5CWW - chains A and B of the 3 polymer chains in the assembly; structure by X-ray diffraction, 2.20 A resolution.

== Chain A ==
Name: Nucleoporin NUP145N
Source organism: Chaetomium thermophilum (strain DSM 1495 / CBS 144.50 / IMI 039719)
Notes: EC 3.4.21.-
UniProtKB: G0SAK3 (NU145_CHATD); residues 858-993 here = UniProt positions 858-993
Amino-acid sequence (140 residues; each row starts with the number of its first residue):
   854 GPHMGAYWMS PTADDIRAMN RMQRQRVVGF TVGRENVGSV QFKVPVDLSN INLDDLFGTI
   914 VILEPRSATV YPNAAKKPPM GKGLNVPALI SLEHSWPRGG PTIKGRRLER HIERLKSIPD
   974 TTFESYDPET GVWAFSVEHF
Construct notes: expression tag (854-857)

== Chain B ==
Name: Nucleoporin NUP82
Source organism: Chaetomium thermophilum (strain DSM 1495 / CBS 144.50 / IMI 039719)
UniProtKB: G0S4F3 (NUP82_CHATD); numbering as in UniProt (aligned over 1-595)
Amino-acid sequence (595 residues; each row starts with the number of its first residue):
     1 MPKIKSFAPA WLNEPAPGHK LFAPAADDGT ATVPLAYGKK IKPGPRRTIA RRGTEIFVAC
    61 GKQIRWGDLA QLKESWESRP SRSSVGPTST KKDSSDFDDG AATAGYRIIK TPVADDIRQL
   121 VMSPNQDFLA VLTSHTVHIC ILPDSSHLHI QDTTPFKPKF WTLGPTTHVT SRSAVVSAVW
   181 HPLGVNGHAL VTVTEDAIVR VWELSTADRW TFDAPTLAID LKKLADATYL DQDFGVSTSA
   241 TNKGFSPDAF DMEVAAACFP TRDSGGWAPM TLWLAMTSGD VYALCPLLPQ RWTPPPTLIP
   301 SLSASIVAKV AAAEDNPEST PEERLVAQQQ LEWMSEIDNQ EPKLVEEATG EATIEVYTRP
   361 SRPGLVPKLQ GPFDFDLNPE DEQDDEVELK DIYVIGEKPR VADLMRGEEE ELEMMKEDQH
   421 NGLSLNIICL LSTSGQVKIC LDIDGVEAQW LPPRSKNKRL FAPPPEPPSL LTFQTFDTLK
   481 PAEVTPDGWP MFSEDATSPY SFYVTHPAGI TYISLTPWVF RLESELQSDS EAGTEFRIDL
   541 LAKGQGSERD RIFTQTRTQS PLAAATSIDD PDLGYFILSA TQTDPIALFF ETPER
Disordered / not traced: 1-2, 25-41, 82-97, 401-420, 594-595

== Interface between chain A and chain B ==
Contacting residue pairs - 55 pairs, chain A then chain B:
  G854(A) - D226(B)
  G854(A) - A227(B)
  G854(A) - T228(B)  hydrogen bond (backbone-side chain)
  P855(A) - D226(B)
  P918(A) - D226(B)
  R919(A) - D226(B)
  R919(A) - F245(B)
  R919(A) - S246(B)  hydrogen bond (backbone-side chain)
  R919(A) - P247(B)
  R919(A) - D248(B)  salt bridge
  S920(A) - F245(B)
  A921(A) - G244(B)
  A921(A) - F245(B)  hydrogen bond (backbone-backbone)
  T922(A) - N242(B)
  T922(A) - G244(B)
  V923(A) - N242(B)  hydrogen bond (backbone-side chain)
  Y924(A) - N242(B)  hydrogen bond (backbone-side chain)
  P925(A) - S239(B)
  P925(A) - A240(B)
  P925(A) - T241(B)  hydrogen bond (backbone-backbone)
  P925(A) - N242(B)  hydrogen bond (backbone-backbone)
  N926(A) - S239(B)
  N926(A) - T241(B)
  A927(A) - T241(B)  hydrogen bond (backbone-side chain)
  A927(A) - N242(B)
  K930(A) - N242(B)
  L945(A) - F245(B)
  S948(A) - P247(B)
  P950(A) - D251(B)
  R951(A) - A225(B)
  R951(A) - D226(B)  salt bridge
  R951(A) - D248(B)  salt bridge
  R951(A) - D251(B)  hydrogen bond (backbone-side chain)
  R951(A) - M252(B)
  R951(A) - D280(B)
  R951(A) - Y282(B)
  R951(A) - P372(B)
  R959(A) - D384(B)  salt bridge
  R963(A) - E382(B)  hydrogen bond (side chain-backbone)
  R963(A) - D384(B)  salt bridge
  R963(A) - V387(B)
  H964(A) - F250(B)
  R967(A) - F250(B)
  R967(A) - S278(B)  hydrogen bond (side chain-backbone)
  L968(A) - F250(B)  hydrophobic
  I971(A) - S246(B)
  I971(A) - F250(B)  hydrophobic
  D973(A) - F245(B)
  T974(A) - F245(B)
  W986(A) - S246(B)
  W986(A) - P247(B)
  F988(A) - F245(B)  hydrophobic
  V990(A) - F245(B)  hydrophobic
  F993(A) - N242(B)  hydrogen bond (backbone-side chain)
  F993(A) - F245(B)  hydrophobic
Interface residues without a listed pair, chain A (37 interface residues in all): M857, E917, A928, I943, W949, G952, P972, H992
Interface residues without a listed pair, chain B (29 interface residues in all): K222, K223, Q232, K243, Q383, K458

== Summary ==
Chain A and chain B form an interface of 37 and 29 residues respectively; the contacts include 12 hydrogen
bonds and 5 salt bridges. Polar contacts include R919(A)-D248(B), R951(A)-D226(B) and R951(A)-D248(B).
Chain A is Nucleoporin NUP145N and chain B is Nucleoporin NUP82, both from Chaetomium thermophilum (strain DSM
1495 / CBS 144.50 / IMI 039719); the structure, Crystal structure of the Chaetomium thermophilum
heterotrimeric Nup82 NTD-Nup159 TAIL-Nup145N APD complex, was determined by X-ray diffraction (same
publication as 4JO7, 4JO9 and 5CWS).
